Entry 4V1Y (X-ray diffraction, 2.80 A resolution); this record covers chains C and D of the 6 polymer chains in the assembly.

[Chain C (and D)]
Protein: Atrazine chlorohydrolase
Organism: Pseudomonas SP. adp
Notes: EC 3.8.1.8; chain D of this document is another copy of the same molecule, construct and numbering; everything in this record applies to it too
UniProtKB: P72156 (ATZA_PSESD); residue numbers follow UniProt; this construct covers 1-474
Amino-acid sequence (494 residues; each row starts with the number of its first residue; numbers below 1 keep their minus sign (Met-19 is residue -19)):
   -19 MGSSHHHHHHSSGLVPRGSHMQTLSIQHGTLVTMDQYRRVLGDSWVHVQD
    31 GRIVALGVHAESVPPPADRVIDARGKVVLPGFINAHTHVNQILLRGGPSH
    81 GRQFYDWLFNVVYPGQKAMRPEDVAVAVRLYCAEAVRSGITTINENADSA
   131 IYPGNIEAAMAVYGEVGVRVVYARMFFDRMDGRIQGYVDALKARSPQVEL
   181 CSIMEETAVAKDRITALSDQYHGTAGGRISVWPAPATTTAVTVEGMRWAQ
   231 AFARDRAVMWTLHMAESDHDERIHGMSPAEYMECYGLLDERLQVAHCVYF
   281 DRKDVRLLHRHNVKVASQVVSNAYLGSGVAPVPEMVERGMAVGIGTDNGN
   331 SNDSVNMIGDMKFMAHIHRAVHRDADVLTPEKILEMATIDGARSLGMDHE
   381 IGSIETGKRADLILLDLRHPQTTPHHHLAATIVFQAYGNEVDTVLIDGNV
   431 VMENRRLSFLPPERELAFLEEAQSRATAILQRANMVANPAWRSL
Unresolved in the structure: -19 to 1 (chain D: -19 to 0)
Sequence notes: expression tag (-19 to 0)
Ion coordination: Fe ion near His243 (its only coordinating residue here)
Reported in the primary citation:
  - catalytic residues: Glu246, Asp327 (proposed by the authors, not directly observed)
  - specificity-determining residues: Phe84, Asn328, Ser331 (citing earlier work)

[Interface between chain C and chain D]
Pairs across the interface - 176 pairs, chain C then chain D:
  Met14(C) - Trp471(D)  hydrophobic
  Arg18(C) - Trp471(D)
  Ile72(C) - Pro404(D)
  Leu73(C) - Pro404(D)
  Arg75(C) - Pro400(D)  hydrogen bond (side chain-backbone)
  Arg75(C) - Gln401(D)  hydrogen bond (side chain-backbone)
  Arg75(C) - Thr403(D)  hydrogen bond (side chain-backbone)
  Arg75(C) - Pro404(D)
  Arg75(C) - His406(D)
  Arg75(C) - Gln415(D)
  Gly76(C) - Pro404(D)
  Gly76(C) - His405(D)
  Gly76(C) - His406(D)  hydrogen bond (backbone-backbone)
  Gly76(C) - His407(D)  hydrogen bond (backbone-backbone)
  Gly76(C) - Thr411(D)
  Gly76(C) - Gln415(D)  hydrogen bond (backbone-side chain)
  Gly77(C) - His407(D)
  His80(C) - Pro360(D)
  His80(C) - Ala410(D)
  His80(C) - Phe414(D)
  Gly81(C) - Ala355(D)
  Gly81(C) - Asp356(D)
  Arg82(C) - Ala355(D)
  Gln83(C) - Arg353(D)
  Gln83(C) - Asp354(D)
  Gln83(C) - Ala355(D)  hydrogen bond (side chain-backbone)
  Leu110(C) - Pro400(D)
  Leu110(C) - Thr403(D)
  Glu114(C) - Gln401(D)
  Glu114(C) - Tyr417(D)  hydrogen bond
  Arg117(C) - Pro400(D)
  Tyr279(C) - Arg353(D)
  Val300(C) - His346(D)
  Ala303(C) - His346(D)
  Ala303(C) - Arg349(D)
  Ala303(C) - Ala350(D)  hydrophobic
  Tyr304(C) - His346(D)
  Tyr304(C) - Arg349(D)
  Tyr304(C) - Ala355(D)
  Tyr304(C) - Phe414(D)  hydrophobic
  Leu305(C) - Ala355(D)
  Gly306(C) - Arg349(D)
  Gly306(C) - Arg353(D)
  Gly306(C) - Asp354(D)
  Gly306(C) - Ala355(D)
  Ser307(C) - Arg353(D)  hydrogen bond (backbone-side chain)
  Gly308(C) - Ala350(D)
  Val309(C) - Ala350(D)  hydrophobic
  Glu317(C) - Leu474(D)
  Asn332(C) - Lys342(D)  hydrogen bond
  Asn332(C) - His346(D)  hydrogen bond (backbone-side chain)
  Asn332(C) - Phe414(D)
  Asp333(C) - Lys342(D)
  Asp333(C) - Phe414(D)  hydrogen bond (backbone-backbone)
  Asp333(C) - Gln415(D)
  Ser334(C) - Lys342(D)  hydrogen bond
  Ser334(C) - Phe414(D)
  Ser334(C) - Tyr417(D)
  Val335(C) - Tyr417(D)
  Asn336(C) - Tyr417(D)
  Lys342(C) - Asn332(D)  hydrogen bond
  Lys342(C) - Asp333(D)
  Lys342(C) - Ser334(D)  hydrogen bond
  Phe343(C) - Phe343(D)  hydrophobic
  Phe343(C) - His346(D)
  His346(C) - Val300(D)
  His346(C) - Ala303(D)
  His346(C) - Tyr304(D)
  His346(C) - Asn332(D)  hydrogen bond (side chain-backbone)
  His346(C) - Phe343(D)
  Ile347(C) - Ile347(D)  hydrophobic
  Arg349(C) - Ala303(D)
  Arg349(C) - Tyr304(D)
  Arg349(C) - Gly306(D)
  Ala350(C) - Ala303(D)  hydrophobic
  Ala350(C) - Gly308(D)
  Ala350(C) - Val309(D)  hydrophobic
  Arg353(C) - Gln83(D)
  Arg353(C) - Tyr279(D)
  Arg353(C) - Gly306(D)
  Arg353(C) - Ser307(D)
  Asp354(C) - Gln83(D)
  Asp354(C) - Gly306(D)
  Ala355(C) - Gly81(D)
  Ala355(C) - Arg82(D)
  Ala355(C) - Gln83(D)  hydrogen bond (backbone-side chain)
  Ala355(C) - Tyr304(D)
  Ala355(C) - Leu305(D)
  Ala355(C) - Gly306(D)
  Asp356(C) - Gly81(D)
  Asp356(C) - Arg472(D)  salt bridge
  Thr359(C) - Arg472(D)  hydrogen bond (side chain-backbone)
  Thr359(C) - Ser473(D)
  Pro360(C) - His80(D)
  Glu361(C) - Ala470(D)
  Glu361(C) - Trp471(D)
  Glu361(C) - Arg472(D)  hydrogen bond (side chain-backbone)
  Lys362(C) - Ser473(D)
  Glu365(C) - Trp471(D)  hydrogen bond
  Glu365(C) - Ser473(D)  hydrogen bond
  Arg398(C) - Leu446(D)
  Arg398(C) - Leu449(D)
  His399(C) - Leu449(D)
  Pro400(C) - Arg75(D)  hydrogen bond (backbone-side chain)
  Pro400(C) - Leu110(D)
  Pro400(C) - Arg117(D)
  Pro400(C) - Glu445(D)
  Pro400(C) - Leu449(D)  hydrophobic
  Gln401(C) - Arg75(D)  hydrogen bond (backbone-side chain)
  Gln401(C) - Glu114(D)
  Thr403(C) - Arg75(D)  hydrogen bond (backbone-side chain)
  Thr403(C) - Leu110(D)
  Thr403(C) - Leu449(D)
  Pro404(C) - Ile72(D)
  Pro404(C) - Leu73(D)
  Pro404(C) - Arg75(D)
  Pro404(C) - Gly76(D)
  Pro404(C) - Gln453(D)
  Pro404(C) - Ala456(D)  hydrophobic
  His405(C) - Gly76(D)
  His405(C) - Gln453(D)  hydrogen bond (backbone-side chain)
  His406(C) - Arg75(D)
  His406(C) - Gly76(D)  hydrogen bond (backbone-backbone)
  His406(C) - Gln453(D)
  His406(C) - Thr457(D)
  His406(C) - Leu460(D)
  His406(C) - Ala467(D)
  His406(C) - Asn468(D)
  His407(C) - Gly76(D)  hydrogen bond (backbone-backbone)
  His407(C) - Gly77(D)
  His407(C) - Asn468(D)
  His407(C) - Pro469(D)
  Ala410(C) - His80(D)
  Thr411(C) - Gly76(D)
  Phe414(C) - His80(D)
  Phe414(C) - Tyr304(D)  hydrophobic
  Phe414(C) - Asn332(D)
  Phe414(C) - Asp333(D)  hydrogen bond (backbone-backbone)
  Phe414(C) - Ser334(D)
  Gln415(C) - Arg75(D)
  Gln415(C) - Gly76(D)  hydrogen bond (side chain-backbone)
  Gln415(C) - Asp333(D)
  Gln415(C) - Ser334(D)
  Tyr417(C) - Glu114(D)  hydrogen bond
  Tyr417(C) - Ser334(D)
  Tyr417(C) - Val335(D)
  Tyr417(C) - Asn336(D)
  Asn419(C) - Asn419(D)
  Glu445(C) - Pro400(D)
  Leu446(C) - Arg398(D)
  Leu449(C) - Arg398(D)
  Leu449(C) - His399(D)
  Leu449(C) - Pro400(D)  hydrophobic
  Leu449(C) - Thr403(D)
  Gln453(C) - Pro404(D)
  Gln453(C) - His405(D)  hydrogen bond (side chain-backbone)
  Gln453(C) - His406(D)
  Ala456(C) - Pro404(D)  hydrophobic
  Thr457(C) - His406(D)
  Leu460(C) - His406(D)
  Ala467(C) - His406(D)
  Asn468(C) - His406(D)
  Asn468(C) - His407(D)
  Pro469(C) - His407(D)  hydrogen bond (backbone-side chain)
  Ala470(C) - Glu361(D)
  Trp471(C) - Met14(D)  hydrophobic
  Trp471(C) - Arg18(D)
  Trp471(C) - Glu361(D)
  Trp471(C) - Glu365(D)  hydrogen bond
  Arg472(C) - Asp356(D)  salt bridge
  Arg472(C) - Thr359(D)  hydrogen bond (backbone-side chain)
  Arg472(C) - Glu361(D)  hydrogen bond (backbone-side chain)
  Ser473(C) - Thr359(D)
  Ser473(C) - Lys362(D)
  Ser473(C) - Glu365(D)  hydrogen bond
  Leu474(C) - Glu317(D)
Other interface residues (no listed pair), chain C (82 interface residues in all): Val12, Val20, Pro78, Val278, Val351, Leu364, Gly418, Ala452
Other interface residues (no listed pair), chain D (81 interface residues in all): Val12, Val20, Pro78, Val351, Thr402, Gly418, Ala452

[In short]
82 residues of chain C and 81 residues of chain D are in contact, with 36 hydrogen bonds and 2 salt bridges.
Polar contacts include Asp356(C)-Arg472(D), Arg75(C)-Pro400(D) and Arg75(C)-Gln401(D). The paper reports
catalytic residues Glu246(C) and Asp327(C); specificity determinants Phe84(C), Asn328(C) and Ser331(C).
Chain C and chain D are both Atrazine chlorohydrolase (Pseudomonas SP. adp); the structure, The structure of
the hexameric atrazine chlorohydrolase, AtzA, was determined by X-ray diffraction together with 4V1X from the
same study.
